PDB entry 3ZJ4 | X-ray diffraction, 3.10 A resolution | chains A and D of the 4 polymer chains in the assembly

== Chain A (and D) ==
Protein: Catalase-3
From: Neurospora crassa
Notes: EC 1.11.1.6; chain D of this document is another copy of the same molecule, construct and numbering; everything in this record applies to it too
Reference sequence: Q9C169 (CAT3_NEUCR); residue numbers follow UniProt; this construct covers 1-719
Chain sequence (746 residues; each row starts with the number of its first residue; numbers below 1 keep their minus sign (Met-26 is residue -26)):
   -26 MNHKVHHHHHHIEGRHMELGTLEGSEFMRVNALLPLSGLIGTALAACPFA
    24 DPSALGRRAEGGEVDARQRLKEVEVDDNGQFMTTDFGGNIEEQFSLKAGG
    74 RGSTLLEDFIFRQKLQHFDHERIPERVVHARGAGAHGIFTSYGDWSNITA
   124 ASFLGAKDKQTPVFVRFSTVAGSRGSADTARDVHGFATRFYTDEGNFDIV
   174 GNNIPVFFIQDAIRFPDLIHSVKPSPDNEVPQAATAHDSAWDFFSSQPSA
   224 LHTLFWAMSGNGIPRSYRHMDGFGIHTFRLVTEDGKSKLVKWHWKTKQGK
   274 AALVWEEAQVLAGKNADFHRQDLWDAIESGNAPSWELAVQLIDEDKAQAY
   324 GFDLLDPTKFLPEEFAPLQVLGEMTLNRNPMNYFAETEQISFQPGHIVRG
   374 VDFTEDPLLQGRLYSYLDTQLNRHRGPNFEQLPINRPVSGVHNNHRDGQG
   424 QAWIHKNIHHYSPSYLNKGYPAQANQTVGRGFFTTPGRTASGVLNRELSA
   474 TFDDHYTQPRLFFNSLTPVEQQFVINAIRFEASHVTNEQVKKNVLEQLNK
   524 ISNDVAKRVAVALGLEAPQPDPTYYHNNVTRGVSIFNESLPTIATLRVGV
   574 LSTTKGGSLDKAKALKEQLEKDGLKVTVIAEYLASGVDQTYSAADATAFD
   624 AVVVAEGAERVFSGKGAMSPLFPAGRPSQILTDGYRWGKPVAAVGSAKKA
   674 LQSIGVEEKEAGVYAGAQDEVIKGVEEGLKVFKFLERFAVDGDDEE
Unresolved in the structure: -26 to 36, 717-719
Sequence notes: expression tag (-26 to 0)
Swiss-Prot annotation at these positions:
  - active site: His102, Asn175
  - binding site (heme): Tyr389
Bound ions: heme Fe near Tyr389 (its only coordinating residue here)
Residues lining bound ligands: heme (HEM): Arg99, Val100, Val101, His102, Arg139, Ser141, Gly158, Phe159, Ala160, Val173, Gly174, Asn175, Phe180, Ala185, Phe188, Ile248, His249, Ile363, Ser364, Phe365, Leu381, Gly384, Arg385, Ser388, Tyr389, Thr392, Gln393, Arg396

== How chain A and chain D interact ==
Pairs across the interface (250):
  Glu65(A) - Ile186(D)
  Glu65(A) - Asp190(D)
  Gln66(A) - Ile186(D)
  Gln66(A) - Arg187(D)  hydrogen bond (backbone-side chain)
  Gln66(A) - Asp190(D)  hydrogen bond
  Phe67(A) - Asp184(D)
  Phe67(A) - Ile186(D)
  Phe67(A) - Arg187(D)
  Phe67(A) - Arg469(D)
  Phe67(A) - Glu470(D)
  Phe67(A) - Leu471(D)
  Ser68(A) - Asp184(D)  hydrogen bond
  Ser68(A) - Ile186(D)
  Ser68(A) - Asn468(D)
  Ser68(A) - Arg469(D)
  Leu69(A) - Asn468(D)
  Leu69(A) - Arg469(D)
  Lys70(A) - Asp184(D)  salt bridge
  Lys70(A) - Pro380(D)
  Lys70(A) - Leu467(D)
  Lys70(A) - Asn468(D)  hydrogen bond (backbone-backbone)
  Lys70(A) - Glu470(D)  hydrogen bond (side chain-backbone)
  Lys70(A) - Leu471(D)
  Ala71(A) - Ala463(D)
  Ala71(A) - Leu467(D)  hydrophobic
  Gly72(A) - Ser464(D)
  Gly72(A) - Gly465(D)
  Gly72(A) - Val466(D)  hydrogen bond (backbone-backbone)
  Gly72(A) - Asn468(D)
  Gly73(A) - Val466(D)
  Gly73(A) - Asn468(D)
  Arg74(A) - Gln321(D)
  Arg74(A) - Asp326(D)  salt bridge
  Arg74(A) - Leu328(D)
  Arg74(A) - Glu378(D)
  Arg74(A) - Ser472(D)
  Gly75(A) - Glu378(D)
  Ser76(A) - Glu378(D)
  Ser76(A) - Gln383(D)
  Ser76(A) - Arg461(D)
  Thr77(A) - Gln383(D)  hydrogen bond (backbone-side chain)
  Leu78(A) - Leu467(D)  hydrophobic
  Asp81(A) - Arg469(D)  salt bridge
  Phe84(A) - Ala185(D)
  Phe84(A) - Ile186(D)  hydrophobic
  Phe84(A) - Gly384(D)
  Arg85(A) - Tyr387(D)
  Lys87(A) - Ile186(D)  hydrogen bond (side chain-backbone)
  Lys87(A) - Pro189(D)
  Lys87(A) - Asp190(D)  salt bridge
  Leu88(A) - Ala185(D)
  Leu88(A) - Ile186(D)  hydrophobic
  Leu88(A) - Pro189(D)
  Leu88(A) - Ser388(D)
  Gln89(A) - Tyr387(D)  hydrogen bond
  Gln89(A) - Asp391(D)
  Phe91(A) - Val100(D)
  Phe91(A) - Phe188(D)  hydrophobic
  Phe91(A) - Pro189(D)  hydrophobic
  Phe91(A) - Ile192(D)  hydrophobic
  Asp92(A) - Ser388(D)  hydrogen bond
  Asp92(A) - Asp391(D)
  Asp92(A) - Thr392(D)  hydrogen bond (backbone-side chain)
  Asp92(A) - Asn395(D)
  His93(A) - Asp391(D)  salt bridge
  His93(A) - Leu394(D)
  His93(A) - Asn395(D)
  Glu94(A) - His193(D)  salt bridge
  Arg95(A) - Glu98(D)
  Arg95(A) - Val100(D)  hydrogen bond (side chain-backbone)
  Arg95(A) - Lys196(D)
  Arg95(A) - Asn395(D)  hydrogen bond (backbone-side chain)
  Pro97(A) - Pro97(D)
  Pro97(A) - Arg398(D)
  Glu98(A) - Arg95(D)
  Glu98(A) - Arg147(D)  salt bridge
  Val100(A) - Phe91(D)
  Val100(A) - Arg95(D)  hydrogen bond (backbone-side chain)
  Arg104(A) - Gln205(D)
  Ser146(A) - Arg147(D)  hydrogen bond
  Ser146(A) - Gly148(D)
  Arg147(A) - Glu98(D)  salt bridge
  Arg147(A) - Ser146(D)  hydrogen bond
  Arg147(A) - Glu202(D)  salt bridge
  Gly148(A) - Ser146(D)
  Gly148(A) - Gly148(D)
  Gly148(A) - Ser149(D)
  Gly148(A) - Gln205(D)
  Ser149(A) - Gly148(D)
  Asp184(A) - Phe67(D)
  Asp184(A) - Ser68(D)  hydrogen bond
  Asp184(A) - Lys70(D)  salt bridge
  Ala185(A) - Phe84(D)
  Ala185(A) - Leu88(D)
  Ile186(A) - Glu65(D)
  Ile186(A) - Gln66(D)
  Ile186(A) - Phe67(D)
  Ile186(A) - Ser68(D)
  Ile186(A) - Phe84(D)  hydrophobic
  Ile186(A) - Lys87(D)  hydrogen bond (backbone-side chain)
  Arg187(A) - Gln66(D)  hydrogen bond (side chain-backbone)
  Arg187(A) - Phe67(D)
  Arg187(A) - Lys87(D)
  Phe188(A) - Phe91(D)  hydrophobic
  Pro189(A) - Lys87(D)
  Pro189(A) - Leu88(D)
  Pro189(A) - Phe91(D)  hydrophobic
  Asp190(A) - Glu65(D)
  Asp190(A) - Gln66(D)  hydrogen bond
  Asp190(A) - Lys87(D)  salt bridge
  Ile192(A) - Phe91(D)  hydrophobic
  His193(A) - Glu94(D)  salt bridge
  Lys196(A) - Arg95(D)
  Pro199(A) - Met354(D)
  Pro199(A) - Asn355(D)  hydrogen bond (backbone-side chain)
  Pro199(A) - Tyr356(D)  hydrogen bond (backbone-backbone)
  Asp200(A) - Trp297(D)
  Asp200(A) - Pro353(D)
  Asp200(A) - Met354(D)
  Asp200(A) - Tyr356(D)
  Asn201(A) - Arg293(D)
  Asn201(A) - Trp297(D)
  Asn201(A) - Tyr356(D)
  Glu202(A) - Arg147(D)  salt bridge
  Glu202(A) - Asp290(D)
  Glu202(A) - Arg293(D)  hydrogen bond (backbone-side chain)
  Glu202(A) - Tyr356(D)
  Val203(A) - Arg293(D)
  Val203(A) - Gln294(D)
  Pro204(A) - Asp290(D)
  Gln205(A) - Arg104(D)
  Gln205(A) - Gly148(D)
  Gln205(A) - Asp290(D)  hydrogen bond (backbone-side chain)
  Gln220(A) - Gln66(D)
  Glu279(A) - Pro646(D)
  Glu279(A) - Arg649(D)
  Gln282(A) - Gly286(D)
  Gln282(A) - Lys287(D)  hydrogen bond
  Ala285(A) - Gly286(D)
  Gly286(A) - Gln282(D)
  Gly286(A) - Ala285(D)
  Gly286(A) - Gly286(D)
  Lys287(A) - Gln282(D)  hydrogen bond
  Asp290(A) - Glu202(D)
  Asp290(A) - Pro204(D)
  Asp290(A) - Gln205(D)  hydrogen bond (side chain-backbone)
  Arg293(A) - Asn201(D)
  Arg293(A) - Glu202(D)  hydrogen bond (side chain-backbone)
  Arg293(A) - Val203(D)
  Gln294(A) - Asn201(D)
  Gln294(A) - Val203(D)
  Trp297(A) - Asp200(D)
  Trp297(A) - Asn201(D)
  Ala320(A) - Arg74(D)
  Asp326(A) - Arg74(D)  salt bridge
  Leu328(A) - Arg74(D)
  Pro353(A) - Asp200(D)
  Met354(A) - Asp200(D)
  Asn355(A) - Pro199(D)  hydrogen bond (side chain-backbone)
  Tyr356(A) - Pro199(D)  hydrogen bond (backbone-backbone)
  Tyr356(A) - Asp200(D)
  Tyr356(A) - Asn201(D)
  Tyr356(A) - Glu202(D)
  Glu378(A) - Arg74(D)
  Glu378(A) - Gly75(D)
  Glu378(A) - Ser76(D)
  Pro380(A) - Lys70(D)
  Gln383(A) - Ser76(D)  hydrogen bond
  Gln383(A) - Thr77(D)  hydrogen bond (side chain-backbone)
  Gly384(A) - Phe84(D)
  Tyr387(A) - Arg85(D)
  Tyr387(A) - Gln89(D)  hydrogen bond
  Ser388(A) - Leu88(D)
  Ser388(A) - Asp92(D)  hydrogen bond
  Asp391(A) - Gln89(D)
  Asp391(A) - Asp92(D)
  Asp391(A) - His93(D)  salt bridge
  Thr392(A) - Asp92(D)  hydrogen bond (side chain-backbone)
  Leu394(A) - His93(D)
  Asn395(A) - Asp92(D)
  Asn395(A) - His93(D)
  Asn395(A) - Arg95(D)  hydrogen bond (side chain-backbone)
  Arg398(A) - Pro97(D)
  Arg398(A) - Arg398(D)
  Ala463(A) - Ala71(D)
  Ser464(A) - Gly72(D)
  Ser464(A) - Gly73(D)
  Val466(A) - Gly72(D)  hydrogen bond (backbone-backbone)
  Leu467(A) - Lys70(D)
  Leu467(A) - Ala71(D)  hydrophobic
  Leu467(A) - Leu78(D)  hydrophobic
  Asn468(A) - Ser68(D)
  Asn468(A) - Leu69(D)
  Asn468(A) - Lys70(D)  hydrogen bond (backbone-backbone)
  Asn468(A) - Gly72(D)  hydrogen bond (side chain-backbone)
  Asn468(A) - Gly73(D)
  Arg469(A) - Phe67(D)
  Arg469(A) - Ser68(D)
  Arg469(A) - Leu69(D)
  Arg469(A) - Asp81(D)  salt bridge
  Glu470(A) - Phe67(D)
  Glu470(A) - Lys70(D)  hydrogen bond (backbone-side chain)
  Leu471(A) - Phe67(D)
  Leu471(A) - Lys70(D)
  Gln495(A) - Pro643(D)
  Asn499(A) - Pro643(D)
  Arg502(A) - Pro643(D)
  Arg502(A) - Leu644(D)
  Phe503(A) - Ser615(D)
  Phe503(A) - Ala616(D)  hydrophobic
  Ser506(A) - Thr613(D)
  Ser506(A) - Ala616(D)
  His507(A) - Ala616(D)
  Lys514(A) - Leu606(D)
  Val534(A) - Tyr605(D)
  Ala535(A) - Tyr605(D)
  Ala535(A) - Leu606(D)  hydrogen bond (backbone-backbone)
  Leu536(A) - Leu606(D)
  Gly537(A) - Leu606(D)
  Tyr605(A) - Val534(D)
  Tyr605(A) - Ala535(D)
  Leu606(A) - Lys514(D)
  Leu606(A) - Ala535(D)  hydrogen bond (backbone-backbone)
  Leu606(A) - Leu536(D)
  Leu606(A) - Gly537(D)
  Thr613(A) - Ser506(D)
  Ser615(A) - Phe503(D)
  Ala616(A) - Phe503(D)  hydrophobic
  Ala616(A) - Ser506(D)
  Ala616(A) - His507(D)
  Pro643(A) - Gln495(D)
  Pro643(A) - Asn499(D)
  Pro643(A) - Arg502(D)
  Pro643(A) - Ala712(D)
  Pro643(A) - Val713(D)
  Pro643(A) - Asp714(D)
  Pro643(A) - Asp716(D)
  Leu644(A) - Arg502(D)
  Pro646(A) - Glu279(D)
  Ala647(A) - Arg659(D)  hydrogen bond (backbone-side chain)
  Gly648(A) - Arg659(D)
  Arg649(A) - Glu279(D)
  Gln652(A) - Gln652(D)  hydrogen bond
  Arg659(A) - Ala647(D)  hydrogen bond (side chain-backbone)
  Arg659(A) - Gly648(D)
  Arg659(A) - Gln652(D)
  Ala712(A) - Pro643(D)
  Val713(A) - Pro643(D)
  Asp714(A) - Pro643(D)
  Asp716(A) - Pro643(D)
Other interface residues (no listed pair), chain A (125 interface residues in all): Glu64, Ile83, Ile96, Arg99, Val101, Val283, Gln321, Arg461, Gly465, Ser472, Ser642
Other interface residues (no listed pair), chain D (124 interface residues in all): Glu64, Ile83, Ile96, Arg99, Val101, Gln220, Ala320, Ser642

== Summary ==
The interface between chain A and chain D involves 125 residues on one side and 124 on the other, with 45
hydrogen bonds and 16 salt bridges. Among the polar pairs are Lys70(A)-Asp184(D), Arg74(A)-Asp326(D) and
Asp81(A)-Arg469(D). Chain A binds heme.
Chain A and chain D are both Catalase-3 (Neurospora crassa); the structure, Neurospora Crassa Catalase-3
expressed in E. coli, triclinic form, was determined by X-ray diffraction, deposited together with 3ZJ5 and
4BIM.
